PDB entry 6OQV | electron microscopy, 3.30 A resolution | chains Y and a of the 22 polymer chains in the assembly

Chain Y:
Protein: ATP synthase subunit b
From: Escherichia coli
Reference sequence: A0A073FPT7 (A0A073FPT7_ECOLX); residue numbers follow UniProt; this construct covers 1-156
Amino-acid sequence (156 residues; numbered 1 to 156; the number before each row is that of its first residue):
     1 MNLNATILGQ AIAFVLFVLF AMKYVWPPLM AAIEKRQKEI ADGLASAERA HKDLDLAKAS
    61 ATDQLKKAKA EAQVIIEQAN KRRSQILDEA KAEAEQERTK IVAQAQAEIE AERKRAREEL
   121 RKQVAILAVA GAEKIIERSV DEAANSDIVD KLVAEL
Sequence notes: conflict Ala21 (Cys in A0A073FPT7)

Chain a:
Protein: ATP synthase subunit a
From: Escherichia coli
Reference sequence: C3SL77 (C3SL77_ECOLX); residues 1-271 here = UniProt positions 1-271
Amino-acid sequence (271 residues; each row starts with the number of its first residue):
     1 MASENMTPQD YIGHHLNNLQ LDLRTFSLVD PQNPPATFWT INIDSMFFSV VLGLLFLVLF
    61 RSVAKKATSG VPGKFQTAIE LVIGFVNGSV KDMYHGKSKL IAPLALTIFV WVFLMNLMDL
   121 LPIDLLPYIA EHVLGLPALR VVPSADVNVT LSMALGVFIL ILFYSIKMKG IGGFTKELTL
   181 QPFNHWAFIP VNLILEGVSL LSKPVSLGLR LFGNMYAGEL IFILIAGLLP WWSQWILNVP
   241 WAIFHILIIT LQAFIFMVLT IVYLSMASEE H
Not modelled in the structure: 1-3, 270-271

Interface between chain Y and chain a:
Residue-residue contacts (37):
  Met1(Y) with Pro8(a), hydrophobic
  Ala5(Y) with Trp231(a)
  Thr6(Y) with Trp231(a)
  Ile7(Y) with Asp124(a); Tyr128(a), hydrophobic
  Leu8(Y) with Trp231(a), hydrophobic
  Gly9(Y) with Trp231(a)
  Gln10(Y) with Pro122(a); Ile123(a), hydrogen bond (side chain-backbone); Asp124(a), hydrogen bond; Leu125(a)
  Ile12(Y) with Trp235(a), hydrophobic
  Ala13(Y) with Asn238(a)
  Phe14(Y) with Leu120(a); Leu121(a), hydrophobic; Pro122(a)
  Leu16(Y) with Val239(a), hydrophobic
  Phe17(Y) with Leu120(a), hydrophobic; Ala242(a), hydrophobic; Ile246(a), hydrophobic
  Phe20(Y) with Ile243(a), hydrophobic
  Ile33(Y) with Lys74(a); Thr77(a); Ala78(a), hydrophobic; Leu81(a), hydrophobic
  Glu34(Y) with Lys74(a), salt bridge
  Arg36(Y) with Thr77(a); Leu81(a)
  Gln37(Y) with Pro72(a), hydrogen bond (side chain-backbone); Gly73(a); Lys74(a); Thr77(a)
  Ile40(Y) with Gly70(a); Pro72(a), hydrophobic; Glu80(a)
  Leu44(Y) with Gly70(a); Val71(a), hydrophobic
Other interface residues (no listed pair), chain Y (20 interface residues in all): Leu3
Other interface residues (no listed pair), chain a (30 interface residues in all): Glu4, Met6, Tyr11, Ala226, Gly227, Gln234

Summary:
20 residues of chain Y and 30 residues of chain a are in contact; the contacts include 3 hydrogen bonds and 1
salt bridge. Polar pairs include Glu34(Y)-Lys74(a), Gln10(Y)-Ile123(a) and Gln10(Y)-Asp124(a).
Chain Y is ATP synthase subunit b and chain a is ATP synthase subunit a, both from Escherichia coli; the
structure, E. coli ATP Synthase State 2b, was determined by electron microscopy (same publication as 6OQR,
6OQS, 6OQT, 6OQU, 6OQW, 6PQV and 3 further entries).
